PDB entry 6BDQ | X-ray diffraction, 1.83 A resolution | chain A

[Chain A]
Name: Sulfotransferase oxamniquine resistance protein
Source organism: Schistosoma mansoni
UniProtKB: G4VLE5 (G4VLE5_SCHMA); residues 1-257 here = UniProt positions 1-257
Amino-acid sequence (259 residues; row label = number of the first residue in the row; numbers below 1 keep their minus sign (Gly-1 is residue -1)):
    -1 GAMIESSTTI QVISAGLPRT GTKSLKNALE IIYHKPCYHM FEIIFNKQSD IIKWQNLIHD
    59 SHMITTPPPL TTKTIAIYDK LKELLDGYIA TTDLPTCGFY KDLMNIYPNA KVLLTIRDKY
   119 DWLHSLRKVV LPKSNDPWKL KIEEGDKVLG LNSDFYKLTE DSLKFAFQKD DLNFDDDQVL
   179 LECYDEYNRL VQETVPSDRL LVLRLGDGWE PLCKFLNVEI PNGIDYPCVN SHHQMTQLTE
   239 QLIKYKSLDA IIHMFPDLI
Differences from the reference sequence: expression tag (-1 to 0)
Modified / non-standard residues: Met233 (methionine sulfoxide; SME)
Small-molecule neighbours:
  - adenosine-3'-5'-diphosphate (A3P): Leu15, Pro16, Arg17, Thr18, Gly19, Thr20, Lys21, Ser22, Arg115, Ser123, Leu203, Gly204, Tyr224, Pro225, Cys226, Val227, Asn228, Ser229, His230
  - DE7 ((2-nitro-4-{[(3S)-piperidin-3-yl]amino}phenyl)methanol): Pro16, Arg17, His37, Met38, Phe39, Ile42, Asp91, Val127, Val128, Ile140, Asp144, Leu147, Phe153, Asn228, Met233, Leu236, Thr237, Leu240

[In short]
Bound to chain A: adenosine-3'-5'-diphosphate and compound DE7.
Chain A is Sulfotransferase oxamniquine resistance protein (Schistosoma mansoni); the structure, Schistosoma
mansoni (Blood Fluke) Sulfotransferase/CIDD-0000074 (Compound 10a) Complex, was determined by X-ray
diffraction (same publication as 6BDP, 6BDR, 6BDS and 6MFE).
